6LPE - chain A; structure by X-ray diffraction, 1.99 A resolution.

== Chain A ==
Molecule: Ferritin
Organism: Phascolosoma esculenta
Notes: EC 1.16.3.1
UniProtKB: B3TFG2 (B3TFG2_9ANNE); numbering as in UniProt (aligned over 1-174)
Sequence (174 residues; row label = number of the first residue in the row):
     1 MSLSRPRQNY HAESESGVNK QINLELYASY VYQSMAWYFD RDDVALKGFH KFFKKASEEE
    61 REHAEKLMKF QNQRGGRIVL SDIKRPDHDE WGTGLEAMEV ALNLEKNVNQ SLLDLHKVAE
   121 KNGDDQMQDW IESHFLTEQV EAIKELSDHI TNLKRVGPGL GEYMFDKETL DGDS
Unresolved in the structure: 1, 174
Ion coordination: Mg2+ site 1: E25, E60; Mg2+ site 2 near D125 (its only coordinating residue here); Mg2+ site 3 near E132 (its only coordinating residue here)
Reported in the primary citation:
  - Mg2+ coordination: E25, E60, H63, E132

== Overview ==
E25 and E60 form the Mg2+ site 1. From the paper: Mg2+ coordination by E25, E60 and H63 among others.
Chain A is Ferritin (Phascolosoma esculenta); the structure, Phascolosoma esculenta ferritin, was determined
by X-ray diffraction, deposited together with 6LPD.
